Entry 7TJQ (electron microscopy, 3.13 A resolution); this record covers chains E and O of the 15 polymer chains in the assembly.

Chain E:
Name: SAN27-14 Fab light chain
From: Homo sapiens
Notes: antibody fragment or engineered binder
Sequence (115 residues; each row starts with the number of its first residue):
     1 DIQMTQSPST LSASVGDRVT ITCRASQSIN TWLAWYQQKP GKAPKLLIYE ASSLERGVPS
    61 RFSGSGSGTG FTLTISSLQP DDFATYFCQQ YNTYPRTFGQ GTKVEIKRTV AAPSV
Unresolved in the structure: 108-115
Disulfide bonds: Cys23-Cys88

Chain O:
Name: MPE8 Fab light chain
From: Homo sapiens
Notes: antibody fragment or engineered binder
Sequence (214 residues; row label = number of the first residue in the row):
     3 VVTQPPSVSG APGQRVTISC TGSSSNIGAG YDVHWYQQLP GTAPKLLIYD NNNRPSGVPD
    63 RFSASKSGTS ASLAITGLQA EDEADYYCQS YDRSLSGVFG TGTKVTVLGQ PKAAPSVTLF
   123 PPSSEELQAN KATLVCLISD FYPGAVTVAW KADSSPVKAG VETTTPSKQS NNKYAASSYL
   183 SLTPEQWKSH KSYSCQVTHE GSTVEKTVAP TECS
Unresolved in the structure: 110-216
Disulfide bonds: Cys22-Cys90

How chain E and chain O interact:
Pairs across the interface (6):
  Asp1(E) - Arg17(O)  salt bridge
  Gln27(E) - Ser21(O)
  Gln27(E) - Thr23(O)
  Gln27(E) - Ser72(O)  hydrogen bond
  Asn92(E) - Ser69(O)  hydrogen bond (backbone-side chain)
  Thr93(E) - Ser69(O)
Interface residues without a listed pair, chain E (5 interface residues in all): Tyr94

Overview:
Chain E and chain O each contribute 5 residues to their interface; the contacts include 2 hydrogen bonds and 1
salt bridge. Among the polar pairs are Asp1(E)-Arg17(O), Gln27(E)-Ser72(O) and Asn92(E)-Ser69(O).
Here chain E is SAN27-14 Fab light chain and chain O is MPE8 Fab light chain, both from Homo sapiens. Entry
7TJQ (SAN27-14 bound to a antigenic site V on prefusion-stabilized hMPV F) was determined by electron
microscopy, deposited together with 7TL0.
